Entry 8IIZ (X-ray diffraction, 2.10 A resolution); this record covers chains A and C of the 3 polymer chains in the assembly.

[Chain A]
Molecule: Maltodextrin-binding protein, YEATS domain-containing protein 4
Source organism: Escherichia coli
Reference sequence: chimeric construct of C3SHQ8, O95619: residues -351 to 14 from C3SHQ8 (C3SHQ8_ECOLX) positions 27-392 (UniProt number = residue number + 378); residues 19-159 from O95619 positions 19-159 (same numbers)
Sequence (514 residues; numbered -354 to 159; the number before each row is that of its first residue; numbers below 1 keep their minus sign (Gly-354 is residue -354)):
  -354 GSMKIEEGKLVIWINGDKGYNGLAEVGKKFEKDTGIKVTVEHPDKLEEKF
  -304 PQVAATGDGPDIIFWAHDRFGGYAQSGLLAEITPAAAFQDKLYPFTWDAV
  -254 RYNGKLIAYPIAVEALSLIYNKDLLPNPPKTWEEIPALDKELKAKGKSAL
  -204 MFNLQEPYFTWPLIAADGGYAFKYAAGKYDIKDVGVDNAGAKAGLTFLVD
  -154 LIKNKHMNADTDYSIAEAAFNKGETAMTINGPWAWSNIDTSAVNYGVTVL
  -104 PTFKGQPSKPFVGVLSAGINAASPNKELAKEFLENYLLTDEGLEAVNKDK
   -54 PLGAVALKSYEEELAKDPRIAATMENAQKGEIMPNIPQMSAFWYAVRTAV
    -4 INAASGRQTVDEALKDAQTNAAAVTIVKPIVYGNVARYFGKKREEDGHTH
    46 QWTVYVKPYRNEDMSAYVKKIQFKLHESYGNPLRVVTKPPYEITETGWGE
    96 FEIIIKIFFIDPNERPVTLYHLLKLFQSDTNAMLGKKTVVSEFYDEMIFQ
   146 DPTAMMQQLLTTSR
Not modelled in the structure: -354 to -352, 124-126, 158-159
Differences from the reference sequence: expression tag (-354 to -352); engineered mutation Ala-270 (Asp108 in C3SHQ8), Ala-269 (Lys109 in C3SHQ8), Ala-180 (Glu198 in C3SHQ8), Ala-179 (Asn199 in C3SHQ8), Ala-113 (Lys265 in C3SHQ8); linker (15-18)
Swiss-Prot annotation at these positions:
  - region: Trp93 to Glu97 (Diacetylated histone H3 binding)
  - site: Ser73 (Interacts with diacetylated histone H3)
  - cross-link: Lys37 (Glycyl lysine isopeptide (Lys-Gly) (interchain with G-Cter in SUMO2))

[Chain C]
Molecule: Histone H3.1
Reference sequence: P68431 (H31_HUMAN); residues 1-32 here correspond to UniProt positions 2-33 (UniProt number = residue number + 1)
Sequence (32 residues; numbered 1 to 32; the number before each row is that of its first residue):
     1 ARTKQTARKSTGGKAPRKQLATKAARKSAPAT
Not modelled in the structure: 1-23, 32
Modified / non-standard residues: Lys27 (N(6)-acetyllysine; ALY)
Swiss-Prot annotation at these positions:
  - modified residue: Arg2 (Asymmetric dimethylarginine), Thr3 (Phosphothreonine), Lys4 (Allysine), Gln5 (5-glutamyl dopamine), Thr6 (Phosphothreonine), Arg8 (Citrulline), Lys9 (N6,N6,N6-trimethyllysine), Ser10 (ADP-ribosylserine), Thr11 (Phosphothreonine), Lys14 (N6-(2-hydroxyisobutyryl)lysine), Arg17 (Asymmetric dimethylarginine), Lys18 (N6-(2-hydroxyisobutyryl)lysine), Lys23 (N6-(2-hydroxyisobutyryl)lysine), Arg26 (Citrulline), Lys27 (N6,N6,N6-trimethyllysine), Ser28 (ADP-ribosylserine)
  - lipidation: Lys18 (N6-decanoyllysine)

[Chain A / chain C interface]
Residue-residue contacts (15; chain A residue first):
  His43(A) - Lys27(C)
  His71(A) - Ala25(C)  hydrogen bond (side chain-backbone)
  His71(A) - Lys27(C)
  Glu72(A) - Ala24(C)
  Glu72(A) - Ala25(C)  hydrogen bond (side chain-backbone)
  Ser73(A) - Lys27(C)
  Tyr74(A) - Lys27(C)
  Gly92(A) - Lys27(C)
  Trp93(A) - Lys27(C)
  Trp93(A) - Ala29(C)
  Gly94(A) - Lys27(C)
  Gly94(A) - Ser28(C)
  Glu95(A) - Lys27(C)
  Glu95(A) - Ser28(C)  hydrogen bond (backbone-backbone)
  Phe121(A) - Pro30(C)
Interface residues without a listed pair, chain A (11 interface residues in all): Phe96
Interface residues without a listed pair, chain C (7 interface residues in all): Arg26

[Overview]
11 residues of chain A face 7 of chain C across their interface, with 3 hydrogen bonds. Polar contacts include
His71(A)-Ala25(C), Glu72(A)-Ala25(C) and Glu95(A)-Ser28(C).
Here chain A is Maltodextrin-binding protein, YEATS domain-containing protein 4 (Escherichia coli) and chain C
is Histone H3.1. Entry 8IIZ (Crystal structure of MBP fused GAS41 YEATS domain in complex with H3K27ac
peptide) was determined by X-ray diffraction together with 8IIY, 8IJ0 and 7EIF from the same study.
